PDB entry 8RSB | electron microscopy, 3.40 A resolution | chains A and B of the 6 polymer chains in the assembly

== Chain A (and B) ==
Molecule: Transitional endoplasmic reticulum ATPase
Source organism: Homo sapiens
Notes: EC 3.6.4.6; chain B of this document is another copy of the same molecule, construct and numbering; everything in this record applies to it too
UniProtKB: P55072 (TERA_HUMAN); numbering as in UniProt (aligned over 1-806)
Chain sequence (806 residues; row label = number of the first residue in the row):
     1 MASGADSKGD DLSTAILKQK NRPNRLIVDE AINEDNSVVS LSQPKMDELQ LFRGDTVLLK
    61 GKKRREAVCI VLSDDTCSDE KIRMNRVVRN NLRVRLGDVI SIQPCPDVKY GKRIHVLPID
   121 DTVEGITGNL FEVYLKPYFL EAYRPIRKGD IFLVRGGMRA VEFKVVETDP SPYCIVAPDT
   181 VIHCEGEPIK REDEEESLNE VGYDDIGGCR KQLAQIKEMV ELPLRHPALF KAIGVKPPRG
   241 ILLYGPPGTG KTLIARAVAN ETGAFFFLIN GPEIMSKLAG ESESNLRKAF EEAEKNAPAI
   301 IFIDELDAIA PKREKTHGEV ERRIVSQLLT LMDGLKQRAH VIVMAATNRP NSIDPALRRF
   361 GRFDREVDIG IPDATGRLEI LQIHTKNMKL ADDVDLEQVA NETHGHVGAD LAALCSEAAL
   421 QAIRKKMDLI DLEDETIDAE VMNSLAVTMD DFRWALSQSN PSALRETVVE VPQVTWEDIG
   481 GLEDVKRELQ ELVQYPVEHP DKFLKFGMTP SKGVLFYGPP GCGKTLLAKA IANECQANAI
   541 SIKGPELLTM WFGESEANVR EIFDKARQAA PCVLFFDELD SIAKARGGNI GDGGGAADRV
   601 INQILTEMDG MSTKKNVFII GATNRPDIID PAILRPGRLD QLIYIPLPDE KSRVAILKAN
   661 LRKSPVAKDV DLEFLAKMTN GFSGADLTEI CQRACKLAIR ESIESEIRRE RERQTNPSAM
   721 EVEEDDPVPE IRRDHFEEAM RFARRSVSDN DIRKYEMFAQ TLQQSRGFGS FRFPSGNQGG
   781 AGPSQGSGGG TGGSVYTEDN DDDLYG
Not modelled in the structure: 1-20, 763-806
Construct notes: conflict Ala539 (Phe in P55072)
Ligand contacts:
  - ADP (adenosine-5'-diphosphate), molecule 1: Asp205, Ile206, Gly207, Cys209, Pro246, Pro247, Gly248, Thr249, Gly250, Lys251, Thr252, Leu253, Ile380, His384, Gly408, Ala409
  - ADP, molecule 2: Asp478, Ile479, Gly480, Leu482, Pro520, Gly521, Cys522, Gly523, Lys524, Thr525, Leu526, Ile656, Gly684, Ala685, Thr688
UniProt features mapped onto this chain:
  - region: Thr797 to Gly806 (Interaction with UBXN6)
  - motif: Asp802 to Gly806 (PIM motif)
  - binding site (ATP): Pro247 to Leu253, Asn348, His384, Gly521 to Leu526
  - modified residue: Ala2 (N-acetylalanine), Ser3 (Phosphoserine), Ser7 (Phosphoserine), Ser13 (Phosphoserine), Ser37 (Phosphoserine), Lys315 (N6,N6,N6-trimethyllysine), Thr436 (Phosphothreonine), Ser462 (Phosphoserine), Lys502 (N6-acetyllysine), Lys505 (N6-acetyllysine), Lys668 (N6-acetyllysine), Ser702 (Phosphoserine), Lys754 (N6-acetyllysine), Ser770 (Phosphoserine), Ser775 (Phosphoserine), Ser787 (Phosphoserine), Tyr805 (Phosphotyrosine)
  - cross-link (Glycyl lysine isopeptide (Lys-Gly)): Lys8 (interchain with G-Cter in SUMO2), Lys18 (interchain with G-Cter in SUMO2)
  - natural variant: Arg95 (R95G: In IBMPFD1), Gly97 (G97E: In CMT2Y), Ile126 (I126F: In IBMPFD1; uncertain significance), Arg155 (R155C: In IBMPFD1; R155H: In FTDALS6 and IBMPFD1; R155L: In IBMPFD1; R155P: In IBMPFD1; R155S: In IBMPFD1), Arg159 (R159G: In FTDALS6; R159H: In IBMPFD1), Ala160 (A160T: In IBMPFD1; uncertain significance), Glu185 (E185K: In CMT2Y), Arg191 (R191Q: In FTDALS6 and IBMPFD1), Leu198 (L198W: In IBMPFD1), Ala232 (A232E: In IBMPFD1), Ile254 (I254F: In IBMPFD1; uncertain significance), Ile369 (I369T: In IBMPFD1; uncertain significance), 2 further natural variant entries in UniProt
  - mutagenesis: Phe52 to Asp55 (Abolishes interaction with NPLOC4; when associated with A-110), Arg53 (R53A: Minor effect on affinity for ATP and ADP), Arg86 (R86A: Strongly increased affinity for ATP. Strongly reduced affinity for ADP), Tyr110 (Y110A: Abolishes interaction with NPLOC4; when associated with 52-A--A-55), Arg113 to His115 (Severely reduced binding to DERL1), Phe131 (F131R: Severely reduced binding to DERL1), Leu140 (L140D: Severely reduced binding to DERL1), Asp179 (D179R: No effect on binding to DERL1), His183 (H183W: Severely reduced binding to DERL1), Lys251 (K251Q: Impairs ERAD degradation of HMGCR and does not inhibit interaction with RHBDD1; when associated with Q-524), Glu305 (E305Q: Defect in ubiquitin-dependent protein degradation by the proteasome; when associated with Q-578), Lys312 (K312A: Does not affect methylation by VCPKMT), 8 further mutagenesis entries in UniProt

== Chain A / chain B interface ==
Pairs across the interface (72; chain A residue first):
  Glu124(A) with Lys231(B)
  Gly125(A) with Lys231(B), hydrogen bond (backbone-backbone); Ala232(B)
  Pro247(A) with Phe360(B)
  Gly248(A) with Phe360(B)
  Asn270(A) with Asp333(B)
  Pro272(A) with Ser326(B); Thr330(B)
  Glu273(A) with Thr330(B)
  Met275(A) with Arg323(B); Ser326(B)
  Ser276(A) with Glu283(B); Arg323(B); Ser326(B); Gln327(B)
  Lys277(A) with Arg323(B)
  Leu278(A) with Arg323(B)
  Glu305(A) with Arg362(B), salt bridge
  His317(A) with His317(B)
  Glu321(A) with Arg322(B), salt bridge
  Glu402(A) with Lys614(B), salt bridge
  Ala409(A) with Phe360(B), hydrophobic
  Asp410(A) with Phe360(B)
  Ser416(A) with Val235(B)
  Glu417(A) with Arg365(B), salt bridge
  Leu420(A) with Leu222(B), hydrophobic; Phe230(B), hydrophobic; Val235(B), hydrophobic
  Ile423(A) with Leu229(B), hydrophobic; Ile233(B), hydrophobic
  Arg424(A) with Glu218(B), salt bridge; Leu222(B)
  Met427(A) with Leu229(B), hydrophobic
  Asp428(A) with His226(B)
  Leu432(A) with Gly97(B); His226(B)
  Met442(A) with Ala232(B), hydrophobic
  Leu456(A) with Lys614(B)
  Asn460(A) with Arg567(B)
  Arg465(A) with Arg560(B); Asp564(B), salt bridge; Glu607(B), salt bridge
  Pro545(A) with Asn602(B), hydrogen bond (backbone-side chain); Thr606(B); Arg638(B)
  Leu548(A) with Asn602(B)
  Thr549(A) with Asn602(B), hydrogen bond
  Phe552(A) with Asp598(B); Arg599(B)
  Lys584(A) with Gly595(B)
  Ala585(A) with Gly594(B); Gly595(B), hydrogen bond (backbone-backbone)
  Gly587(A) with Gly593(B); Gly594(B); Gly595(B)
  Asp592(A) with Gly593(B); Gly594(B), hydrogen bond (side chain-backbone)
  Gln692(A) with Gly507(B); Met508(B); Thr509(B)
  Cys695(A) with Phe506(B), hydrophobic; Gly507(B); Met508(B)
  Lys696(A) with Met508(B)
  Ala698(A) with Phe506(B), hydrophobic
  Ile699(A) with Lys502(B); Phe503(B), hydrophobic
  Ile703(A) with His499(B); Lys502(B)
  Asp726(A) with Lys505(B), salt bridge
  Val728(A) with Phe506(B)
  Arg744(A) with Leu762(B), hydrogen bond (side chain-backbone)
Also at the interface, not in a pair above, chain A (56 interface residues in all): Lys315, Val320, Val407, Ser457, Gln458, Lys663, Pro665, Arg700, Pro729, Ile731
Also at the interface, not in a pair above, chain B (59 interface residues in all): Glu221, Lys236, Arg313, Glu319, Leu329, Arg359, Arg487, Glu491, Leu492, Tyr495, Ala597, Gln603, Ser612, Lys615, Gln760, Thr761

== Overview ==
56 residues of chain A face 59 of chain B across their interface; the contacts include 6 hydrogen bonds and 8
salt bridges. Polar pairs include Glu305(A)-Arg362(B), Glu321(A)-Arg322(B) and Glu402(A)-Lys614(B). Chain A
binds ADP.
Chain A and chain B are both Transitional endoplasmic reticulum ATPase (Homo sapiens); the structure, p97
(VCP) mutant - F539A ADP state, was determined by electron microscopy together with 8PQX, 8R0E, 8RS9 and 8RSC
from the same study.
